PDB entry 3ZDX | X-ray diffraction, 2.45 A resolution | chains A and L of the 4 polymer chains in the assembly

# Chain A
Protein: Integrin alpha-iib
From: Homo sapiens
Notes: fragment: integrin headpiece, residues 32-488
UniProt: P08514 (ITA2B_HUMAN); residues 1-457 here correspond to UniProt positions 32-488 (UniProt number = residue number + 31)
Sequence (457 residues; each row starts with the number of its first residue):
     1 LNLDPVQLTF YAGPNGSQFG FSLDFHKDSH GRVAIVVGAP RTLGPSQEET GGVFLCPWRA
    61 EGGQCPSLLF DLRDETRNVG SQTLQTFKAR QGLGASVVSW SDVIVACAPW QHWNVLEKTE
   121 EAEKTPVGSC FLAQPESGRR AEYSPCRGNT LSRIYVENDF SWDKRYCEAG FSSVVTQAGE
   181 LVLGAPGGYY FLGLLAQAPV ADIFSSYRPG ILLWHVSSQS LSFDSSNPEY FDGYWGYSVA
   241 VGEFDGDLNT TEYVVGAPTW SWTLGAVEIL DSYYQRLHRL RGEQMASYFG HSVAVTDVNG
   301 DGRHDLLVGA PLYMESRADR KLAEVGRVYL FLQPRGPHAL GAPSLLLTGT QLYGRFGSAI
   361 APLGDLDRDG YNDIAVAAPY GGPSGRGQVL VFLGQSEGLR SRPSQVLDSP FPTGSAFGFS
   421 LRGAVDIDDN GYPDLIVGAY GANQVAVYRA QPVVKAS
Cystine bridges: C56-C65, C107-C130, C146-C167
Metal / ion sites: Ca2+ site 1: E243, D245, D247, T250, E252; Ca2+ site 2: D297, N299, D301, R303, D305; Ca2+ site 3: D365, D367, D369, Y371, D373; Ca2+ site 4: D426, D428, N430, Y432, D434
Swiss-Prot annotation at these positions:
  - binding site (Ca(2+)): E243, D245, D247, T250, E252, D297, N299, D301, R303, D305, D365, D367, D369, Y371, D373, D426, D428, N430, Y432, D434
  - glycosylation (N-linked (GlcNAc...) asparagine): N15, N249

# Chain L
Protein: 10E5 fab, light chain
From: Mus musculus
Notes: antibody fragment or engineered binder
Sequence (214 residues; row label = number of the first residue in the row):
     1 DILMTQSPSS MSVSLGDTVS ITCHASQGIS SNIGWLQQKP GKSFMGLIYY GTNLVDGVPS
    61 RFSGSGSGAD YSLTISSLDS EDFADYYCVQ YAQLPYTFGG GTKLEIKRAD AAPTVSIFPP
   121 SSEQLTSGGA SVVCFLNNFY PKDINVKWKI DGSERQNGVL NSWTDQDSKD STYSMSSTLT
   181 LTKDEYERHN SYTCEATHKT STSPIVKSFN RNEC
Cystine bridges: C23-C88, C134-C194

# How chain A and chain L interact
Pairs across the interface - 19 pairs, chain A then chain L:
  R77(A) with N32(L), hydrogen bond; Y50(L); Y91(L)
  N78(A) with S30(L); N32(L), hydrogen bond (backbone-side chain)
  V79(A) with N32(L); Y91(L); A92(L)
  G80(A) with Y91(L), hydrogen bond (backbone-backbone); A92(L), hydrogen bond (backbone-backbone); L94(L)
  S81(A) with A92(L), hydrogen bond (backbone-backbone); Q93(L); L94(L), hydrogen bond (side chain-backbone)
  R208(A) with Y49(L); N53(L)
  P209(A) with Y50(L)
  G210(A) with Y50(L)
  I211(A) with Y50(L), hydrophobic
Other interface residues (no listed pair), chain L (10 interface residues in all): D56

# Overview
9 residues of chain A and 10 residues of chain L are in contact; the contacts include 6 hydrogen bonds. Polar
pairs include R77(A)-N32(L), N78(A)-N32(L) and S81(A)-L94(L). Curated annotation (UniProt) lists 20
Ca2+-binding residues on chain A.
Chain A is Integrin alpha-iib (Homo sapiens) and chain L is 10E5 fab, light chain (Mus musculus); the
structure, Integrin alphaIIB beta3 headpiece and RGD peptide complex, was determined by X-ray diffraction
together with 3ZDY, 3ZDZ, 3ZE0, 3ZE1 and 3ZE2 from the same study.
